PDB entry 3L70 | X-ray diffraction, 2.75 A resolution | chains D and J of the 20 polymer chains in the assembly

== Chain D ==
Name: Mitochondrial cytochrome c1, heme protein
Organism: Gallus gallus
Notes: EC 1.10.2.2
UniProtKB: D0VX26 (D0VX26_CHICK); residue numbers follow UniProt; this construct covers 1-241
Amino-acid sequence (241 residues; row label = number of the first residue in the row):
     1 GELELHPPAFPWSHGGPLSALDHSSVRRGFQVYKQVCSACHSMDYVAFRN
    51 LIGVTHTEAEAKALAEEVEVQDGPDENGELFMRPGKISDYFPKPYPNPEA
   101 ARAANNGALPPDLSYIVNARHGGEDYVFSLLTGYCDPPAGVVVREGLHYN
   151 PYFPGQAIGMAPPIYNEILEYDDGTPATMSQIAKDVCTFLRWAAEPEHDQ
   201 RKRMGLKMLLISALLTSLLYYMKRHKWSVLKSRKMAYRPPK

== Chain J ==
Name: Mitochondrial ubiquinol-cytochrome c reductase 7.2 kda protein
Organism: Gallus gallus
Notes: EC 1.10.2.2
UniProtKB: D0VX27 (D0VX27_CHICK); residues 4-64 here correspond to UniProt positions 1-61 (UniProt number = residue number - 3)
Amino-acid sequence (61 residues; numbered 4 to 64; the number before each row is that of its first residue):
     4 ALLRQAYSALFRRTSTFALTVVLGAVLFERAFDQGADAIFEHLNEGKLWK
    54 HIKHKYEASEE

== Interface between chain D and chain J ==
Residue-residue contacts (39):
  Ser-13(D) with Lys-50(J), hydrogen bond (backbone-side chain)
  Leu-18(D) with Phe-43(J); Asn-47(J), hydrogen bond (backbone-side chain)
  Ser-19(D) with Asn-47(J); Lys-50(J)
  Ala-20(D) with Phe-43(J), hydrophobic; Asn-47(J), hydrogen bond (backbone-side chain); Lys-50(J), hydrogen bond (backbone-side chain); Leu-51(J), hydrophobic
  Leu-21(D) with Lys-50(J)
  Asp-22(D) with Gly-49(J); Lys-50(J)
  His-23(D) with Lys-50(J), hydrogen bond (backbone-backbone); Trp-52(J)
  Ser-24(D) with Ile-55(J); Lys-58(J)
  Arg-27(D) with Tyr-59(J)
  Gly-53(D) with Trp-52(J)
  Val-54(D) with Trp-52(J)
  Thr-55(D) with Trp-52(J)
  His-56(D) with Trp-52(J)
  Thr-57(D) with Trp-52(J); Tyr-59(J); Glu-60(J)
  Glu-60(D) with Tyr-59(J); Glu-63(J)
  Asp-199(D) with Phe-43(J); Leu-51(J)
  Lys-202(D) with Phe-43(J)
  Arg-203(D) with Asp-40(J), salt bridge; Phe-43(J); Glu-44(J), salt bridge
  Leu-206(D) with Ala-39(J)
  Lys-207(D) with Phe-35(J); Asp-36(J), salt bridge; Ala-39(J)
  Leu-210(D) with Phe-35(J), hydrophobic
  Ile-211(D) with Phe-31(J), hydrophobic; Phe-35(J), hydrophobic
Also at the interface, not in a pair above, chain D (23 interface residues in all): Leu-214
Also at the interface, not in a pair above, chain J (19 interface residues in all): Ile-42, Leu-46

== Summary ==
23 residues of chain D face 19 of chain J across their interface; the contacts include 5 hydrogen bonds and 3
salt bridges. Polar contacts include Arg-203(D)/Asp-40(J), Arg-203(D)/Glu-44(J) and Lys-207(D)/Asp-36(J).
Chain D is Mitochondrial cytochrome c1, heme protein and chain J is Mitochondrial ubiquinol-cytochrome c
reductase 7.2 kda protein, both from Gallus gallus; the structure, Cytochrome BC1 complex from chicken with
trifloxystrobin bound, was determined by X-ray diffraction.
